8PSV - chains D and E of the 6 polymer chains in the assembly; structure by electron microscopy, 2.70 A resolution.

[Chain D (and E)]
Molecule: Type-1 fimbrial protein, A chain
From: Escherichia coli
Notes: chain E of this document is another copy of the same molecule, construct and numbering; everything in this record applies to it too
UniProt: P04128 (FIMA1_ECOLI); residues -22 to 159 here correspond to UniProt positions 1-182 (UniProt number = residue number + 23)
Amino-acid sequence (182 residues; numbered -22 to 159; the number before each row is that of its first residue; numbers below 1 keep their minus sign (Met-22 is residue -22)):
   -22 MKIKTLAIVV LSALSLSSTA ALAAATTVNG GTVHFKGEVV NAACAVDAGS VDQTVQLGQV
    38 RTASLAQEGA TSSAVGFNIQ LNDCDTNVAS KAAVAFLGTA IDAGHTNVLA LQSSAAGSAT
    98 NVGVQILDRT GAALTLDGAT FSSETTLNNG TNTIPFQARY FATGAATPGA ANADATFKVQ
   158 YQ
Unresolved in the structure: -22 to 1
Cystine bridges: Cys21-Cys61

[Chain D / chain E interface]
Pairs across the interface - 90 pairs, chain D then chain E:
  Glu15(D) - Asn6(E)
  Asn18(D) - Thr3(E)
  Ala19(D) - Val5(E)  hydrophobic
  Val23(D) - Gly7(E)
  Val28(D) - Gly7(E)
  Val28(D) - Gly8(E)
  Val28(D) - Thr9(E)  hydrogen bond (backbone-backbone)
  Asp29(D) - Thr9(E)
  Asp29(D) - His11(E)  salt bridge
  Gln30(D) - Thr9(E)  hydrogen bond (backbone-backbone)
  Gln30(D) - Val10(E)
  Gln30(D) - His11(E)  hydrogen bond (backbone-backbone)
  Thr31(D) - His11(E)
  Thr31(D) - Lys13(E)
  Val32(D) - Val10(E)  hydrophobic
  Val32(D) - His11(E)  hydrogen bond (backbone-backbone)
  Val32(D) - Phe12(E)
  Val32(D) - Lys13(E)  hydrogen bond (backbone-backbone)
  Gln33(D) - Lys13(E)
  Gln33(D) - Ala25(E)
  Gln33(D) - Val28(E)
  Leu34(D) - Phe12(E)  hydrophobic
  Leu34(D) - Lys13(E)  hydrogen bond (backbone-backbone)
  Gly35(D) - Lys13(E)
  Gly35(D) - Gly14(E)
  Gly35(D) - Glu15(E)  hydrogen bond (backbone-backbone)
  Gly35(D) - Ala25(E)
  Gln36(D) - Glu15(E)  hydrogen bond
  Gln36(D) - Val17(E)
  Gln36(D) - Ala22(E)
  Gln36(D) - Val23(E)  hydrogen bond (side chain-backbone)
  Val37(D) - Glu15(E)  hydrogen bond (backbone-backbone)
  Val37(D) - Val16(E)
  Val37(D) - Val17(E)  hydrogen bond (backbone-backbone)
  Arg38(D) - Val17(E)
  Arg38(D) - Ala19(E)  hydrogen bond (side chain-backbone)
  Arg38(D) - Ala20(E)  hydrogen bond (side chain-backbone)
  Arg38(D) - Asp60(E)  salt bridge
  Arg38(D) - Asp62(E)
  Arg38(D) - Val65(E)
  Thr39(D) - Val16(E)
  Thr39(D) - Val17(E)  hydrogen bond (backbone-backbone)
  Thr39(D) - Asn18(E)  hydrogen bond
  Ser41(D) - Asp60(E)  hydrogen bond
  Phe54(D) - Phe12(E)  hydrophobic
  Phe73(D) - Val10(E)  hydrophobic
  Leu86(D) - Phe12(E)  hydrophobic
  Ala96(D) - Val16(E)  hydrophobic
  Ile103(D) - Phe12(E)  hydrophobic
  Phe118(D) - Thr4(E)
  Ala135(D) - Phe12(E)  hydrophobic
  Tyr137(D) - Gly14(E)
  Tyr137(D) - Glu15(E)
  Thr144(D) - Val16(E)
  Pro145(D) - Val16(E)
  Pro145(D) - Asn18(E)
  Gly146(D) - Glu15(E)
  Gly146(D) - Val16(E)  hydrogen bond (backbone-backbone)
  Ala147(D) - Gly14(E)
  Ala148(D) - Gly14(E)  hydrogen bond (backbone-backbone)
  Ala148(D) - Glu15(E)
  Asn149(D) - Phe12(E)
  Asn149(D) - Lys13(E)
  Asn149(D) - Gly14(E)  hydrogen bond (side chain-backbone)
  Ala150(D) - His11(E)
  Ala150(D) - Phe12(E)  hydrogen bond (backbone-backbone)
  Asp151(D) - Val10(E)
  Asp151(D) - His11(E)  salt bridge
  Ala152(D) - Thr9(E)
  Ala152(D) - Val10(E)  hydrogen bond (backbone-backbone)
  Thr153(D) - Gly8(E)
  Thr153(D) - Thr9(E)
  Phe154(D) - Asn6(E)
  Phe154(D) - Gly7(E)  hydrogen bond (backbone-backbone)
  Phe154(D) - Gly8(E)  hydrogen bond (backbone-backbone)
  Phe154(D) - Thr9(E)
  Phe154(D) - Val10(E)  hydrophobic
  Lys155(D) - Thr4(E)
  Lys155(D) - Val5(E)
  Lys155(D) - Gly7(E)
  Val156(D) - Thr3(E)
  Val156(D) - Thr4(E)
  Val156(D) - Val5(E)  hydrogen bond (backbone-backbone)
  Gln157(D) - Ala2(E)
  Gln157(D) - Thr3(E)
  Gln157(D) - Thr4(E)
  Tyr158(D) - Ala2(E)  hydrogen bond (backbone-backbone)
  Tyr158(D) - Thr3(E)  hydrogen bond (backbone-backbone)
  Tyr158(D) - Val5(E)  hydrophobic
  Gln159(D) - Ala2(E)  hydrogen bond (side chain-backbone)
Interface residues without a listed pair, chain D (45 interface residues in all): Val17, Ser27, Val99, Val101
Interface residues without a listed pair, chain E (27 interface residues in all): Cys21

[In short]
45 residues of chain D and 27 residues of chain E are in contact, with 27 hydrogen bonds and 3 salt bridges.
Polar pairs include Asp29(D)-His11(E), Arg38(D)-Asp60(E) and Asp151(D)-His11(E).
Chain D and chain E are both Type-1 fimbrial protein, A chain (Escherichia coli); the structure, 2.7 A cryo-EM
structure of in vitro assembled type 1 pilus rod, was determined by electron microscopy, deposited together
with 8PTU and 6Y7S.
